7JPS - chains B and E of the 7 polymer chains in the assembly; structure by electron microscopy, 4.40 A resolution (low resolution: residue-level contacts below are approximate; hydrogen-bond / salt-bridge calls are withheld).

Chain B:
Molecule: Origin recognition complex subunit 2
Organism: Homo sapiens
Reference sequence: Q13416 (ORC2_HUMAN); residue numbers follow UniProt; this construct covers 1-577
Sequence (577 residues; each row starts with the number of its first residue):
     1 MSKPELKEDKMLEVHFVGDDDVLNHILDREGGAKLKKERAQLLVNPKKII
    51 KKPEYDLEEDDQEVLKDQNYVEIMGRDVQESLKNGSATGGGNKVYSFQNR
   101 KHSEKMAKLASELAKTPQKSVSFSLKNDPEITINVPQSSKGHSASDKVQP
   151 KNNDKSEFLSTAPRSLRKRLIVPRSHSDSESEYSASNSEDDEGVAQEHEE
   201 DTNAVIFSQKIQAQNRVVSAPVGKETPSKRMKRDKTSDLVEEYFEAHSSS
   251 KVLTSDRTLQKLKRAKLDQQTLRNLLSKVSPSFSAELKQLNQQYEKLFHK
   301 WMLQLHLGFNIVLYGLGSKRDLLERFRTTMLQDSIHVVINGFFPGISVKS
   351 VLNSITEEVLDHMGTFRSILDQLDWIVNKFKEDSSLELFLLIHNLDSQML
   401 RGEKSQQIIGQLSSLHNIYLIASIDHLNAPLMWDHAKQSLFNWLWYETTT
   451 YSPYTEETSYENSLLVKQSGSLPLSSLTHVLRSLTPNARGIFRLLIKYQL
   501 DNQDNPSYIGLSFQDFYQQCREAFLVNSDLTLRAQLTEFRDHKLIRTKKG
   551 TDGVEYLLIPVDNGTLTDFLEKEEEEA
Unresolved in the structure: 1-267, 467-577
Metal / ion sites: K+: N310, I418
What the authors report for this chain:
  - binding site for the 13-nt DNA strand: G364 to S368

Chain E:
Molecule: Origin recognition complex subunit 5
Organism: Homo sapiens
Reference sequence: O43913 (ORC5_HUMAN); residue numbers follow UniProt; this construct covers 1-435
Sequence (435 residues; row label = number of the first residue in the row):
     1 MPHLENVVLCRESQVSILQSLFGERHHFSFPSIFIYGHTASGKTYVTQTL
    51 LKTLELPHVFVNCVECFTLRLLLEQILNKLNHLSSSEDGCSTEITCETFN
   101 DFVRLFKQVTTAENLKDQTVYIVLDKAEYLRDMEANLLPGFLRLQELADR
   151 NVTVLFLSEIVWEKFRPNTGCFEPFVLYFPDYSIGNLQKILSHDHPPEYS
   201 ADFYAAYINILLGVFYTVCRDLKELRHLAVLNFPKYCEPVVKGEASERDT
   251 RKLWRNIEPHLKKAMQTVYLREISSSQWEKLQKDDTDPGQLKGLSAHTHV
   301 ELPYYSKFILIAAYLASYNPARTDKRFFLKHHGKIKKTNFLKKHEKTSNH
   351 LLGPKPFPLDRLLAILYSIVDSRVAPTANIFSQITSLVTLQLLTLVGHDD
   401 QLDGPKYKCTVSLDFIRAIARTVNFDIIKYLYDFL
Unresolved in the structure: 1-4, 86-91, 286-303, 331-349, 434-435
Metal / ion sites: Mg2+: T44 (together with ATP)
Ligand contacts: ATP (adenosine-5'-triphosphate): V7, V8, L9, R11, H38, T39, A40, S41, G42, K43, T44, Y45, D125, K126, Y182, I190, L222, K223, R226
What the authors report for this chain:
  - binding site for the 13-nt DNA strand: H398

Chain B / chain E interface:
Pairs across the interface (32; chain B residue first):
  D396(B) with L402(E)
  R401(B) with D400(E); Q401(E); L402(E); D403(E)
  G402(B) with Q401(E)
  E403(B) with Q401(E)
  H426(B) with L402(E); D403(E)
  N428(B) with L359(E); L402(E)
  A429(B) with L402(E)
  P430(B) with A378(E); F381(E); S382(E)
  L431(B) with L359(E); T385(E); Q401(E); L402(E); Y407(E)
  M432(B) with L402(E)
  W433(B) with S382(E); T385(E)
  D434(B) with S382(E); T385(E); S386(E); T389(E)
  H435(B) with S382(E); Q383(E); S386(E)
  Q438(B) with S382(E)
  W445(B) with A378(E)
Other interface residues (no listed pair), chain B (16 interface residues in all): Q398
Other interface residues (no listed pair), chain E (15 interface residues in all): D360, N379

In short:
16 residues of chain B and 15 residues of chain E are in contact. Bound to chain E: ATP. The K+ site is built
by N310(B) and I418(B). From the paper: a binding site for the 13-nt DNA strand at G364(B) and H398(E).
Here chain B is Origin recognition complex subunit 2 and chain E is Origin recognition complex subunit 5, both
from Homo sapiens. Entry 7JPS (ORC-DNA: Human Origin Recognition Complex (ORC) with DNA bound in the core) was
determined by electron microscopy (same publication as 7JPP, 7JPR, 7JPO and 7JPQ).
